PDB entry 2Z1S | X-ray diffraction, 2.46 A resolution | chain A

== Chain A ==
Protein: Beta-glucosidase B
From: Paenibacillus polymyxa
Notes: EC 3.2.1.21
UniProtKB: P22505 (BGLB_PAEPO); residue numbers follow UniProt; this construct covers 2-448
Chain sequence (454 residues; numbered -5 to 448; the number before each row is that of its first residue; numbers below 1 keep their minus sign (Met-5 is residue -5)):
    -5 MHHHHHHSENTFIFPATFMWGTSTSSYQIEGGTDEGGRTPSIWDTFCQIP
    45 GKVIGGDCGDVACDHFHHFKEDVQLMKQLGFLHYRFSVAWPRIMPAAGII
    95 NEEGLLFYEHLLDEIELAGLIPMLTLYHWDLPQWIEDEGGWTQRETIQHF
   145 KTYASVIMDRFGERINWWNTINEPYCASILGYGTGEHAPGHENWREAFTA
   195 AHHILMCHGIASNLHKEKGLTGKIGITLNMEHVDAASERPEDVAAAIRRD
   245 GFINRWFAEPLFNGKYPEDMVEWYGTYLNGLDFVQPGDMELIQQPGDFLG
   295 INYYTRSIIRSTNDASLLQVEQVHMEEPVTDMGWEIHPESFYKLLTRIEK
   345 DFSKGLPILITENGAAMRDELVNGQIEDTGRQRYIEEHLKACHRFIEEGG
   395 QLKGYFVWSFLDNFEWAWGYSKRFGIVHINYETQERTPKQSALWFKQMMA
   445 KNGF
Unresolved in the structure: -5 to 3
Disulfide bonds: Cys41-Cys52
Differences from the reference sequence: expression tag (-5 to 1); engineered mutation Gln376 (His in P22505), Arg377 (Gly in P22505)
Swiss-Prot annotation at these positions:
  - active site: Glu167 (Proton donor), Glu356 (Nucleophile)

== Summary ==
Curated annotation (UniProt) lists active-site residues Glu167 and Glu356.
Chain A is Beta-glucosidase B (Paenibacillus polymyxa); the structure, Beta-glucosidase B from paenibacillus
polymyxa complexed with cellotetraose, was determined by X-ray diffraction (same publication as 2O9P, 2O9R,
2O9T and 2JIE).
